1OBZ - chains A and B of the 3 polymer chains in the assembly; structure by X-ray diffraction, 1.70 A resolution.

# Chain A (and B)
Molecule: Syntenin 1
From: Homo sapiens
Notes: fragment: pdz2, residues 113-273; chain B of this document is another copy of the same molecule, construct and numbering; everything in this record applies to it too
Reference sequence: O00560 (SDB1_HUMAN); numbering as in UniProt (aligned over 113-273)
Chain sequence (166 residues; each row starts with the number of its first residue):
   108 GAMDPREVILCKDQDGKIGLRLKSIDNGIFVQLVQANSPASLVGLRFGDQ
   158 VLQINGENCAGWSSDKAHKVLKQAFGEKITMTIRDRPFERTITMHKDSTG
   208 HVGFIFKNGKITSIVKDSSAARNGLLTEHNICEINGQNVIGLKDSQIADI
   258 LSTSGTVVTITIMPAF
Disordered / not traced: 108-110 (chain B: 273)
Swiss-Prot annotation at these positions:
  - binding site (a 1,2-diacyl-sn-glycero-3-phospho-(1D-myo-inositol-4,5-bisphosphate)): Asn215, Lys250, Asp251
  - mutagenesis: Lys214 (K214A: Disruption of the cooperative binding of C-terminal peptides from FZD7 and phosphatidylinositol-4,5-bisphosphate ...), Asn215 (N215D: Disruption of the cooperative binding of C-terminal peptides from FZD7 and phosphatidylinositol-4,5-bisphosphate), Lys250 (K250A: Disruption of the cooperative binding of C-terminal peptides from FZD7 and phosphatidylinositol-4,5-bisphosphate ...)

# How chain A and chain B interact
Pairs across the interface (45; chain A residue first):
  Asp133(A) - Leu233(B)
  Asp133(A) - Thr234(B)  hydrogen bond (backbone-backbone)
  Asp133(A) - Glu235(B)
  Asp133(A) - His236(B)  salt bridge
  Asn134(A) - Thr234(B)  hydrogen bond
  Gly135(A) - Leu233(B)
  Phe137(A) - Leu233(B)  hydrophobic
  Gln157(A) - Gly231(B)  hydrogen bond (side chain-backbone)
  Gln157(A) - Leu233(B)
  Leu159(A) - Gly231(B)
  Gln160(A) - Arg229(B)  hydrogen bond (side chain-backbone)
  Asn165(A) - Ala228(B)
  Asn165(A) - Arg229(B)
  Ala167(A) - Ala228(B)  hydrophobic
  Arg191(A) - Arg197(B)
  Arg191(A) - Ile199(B)
  Arg191(A) - Asn230(B)  hydrogen bond (side chain-backbone)
  Arg191(A) - Gly231(B)  hydrogen bond (side chain-backbone)
  Phe195(A) - Phe195(B)
  Phe195(A) - Leu233(B)  hydrophobic
  Phe195(A) - His236(B)
  Phe195(A) - Pro271(B)  hydrophobic
  Arg197(A) - Met110(B)  hydrogen bond (side chain-backbone)
  Arg197(A) - Arg191(B)
  Arg197(A) - Asp192(B)
  Arg197(A) - Pro194(B)
  Arg197(A) - Phe195(B)
  Ile199(A) - Arg191(B)
  Ala228(A) - Ala167(B)  hydrophobic
  Arg229(A) - Gln160(B)  hydrogen bond (backbone-side chain)
  Arg229(A) - Asn165(B)
  Asn230(A) - Arg191(B)  hydrogen bond (backbone-side chain)
  Gly231(A) - Gln157(B)  hydrogen bond (backbone-side chain)
  Gly231(A) - Leu159(B)
  Gly231(A) - Arg191(B)  hydrogen bond (backbone-side chain)
  Leu233(A) - Asp133(B)
  Leu233(A) - Gly135(B)
  Leu233(A) - Phe137(B)  hydrophobic
  Leu233(A) - Gln157(B)
  Thr234(A) - Asp133(B)  hydrogen bond (backbone-backbone)
  Thr234(A) - Asn134(B)  hydrogen bond
  Glu235(A) - Asp133(B)
  His236(A) - Asp133(B)  salt bridge
  His236(A) - Phe195(B)
  Pro271(A) - Phe195(B)
Also at the interface, not in a pair above, chain A (29 interface residues in all): Asp111, Ile132, Pro194, Glu196, Ile221, Asp224, Phe273
Also at the interface, not in a pair above, chain B (29 interface residues in all): Ile132, Thr219, Ile221, Asp224

# Summary
The chain A/chain B interface involves 29 residues from each chain, with 13 hydrogen bonds and 2 salt bridges.
Among the polar pairs are Asp133(A)-His236(B), Asn134(A)-Thr234(B) and Gln157(A)-Gly231(B). From UniProt: 3
residues binding 1,2-diacyl-sn-glycero-3-phospho-(1D-myo-inositol-4,5-bisphosphate) and 3 mutagenesis sites on
chain A.
Chain A and chain B are both Syntenin 1 (Homo sapiens); the structure, Crystal structure of the complex of the
PDZ tandem of syntenin with an interleukin 5 receptor ..., was determined by X-ray diffraction (same
publication as 1NTE, 1OBY and 1OBX).
